6C76 - chains A and B; structure by X-ray diffraction, 2.10 A resolution.

[Chain A (and B)]
Name: Alcohol dehydrogenase
Source organism: Thermococcus thioreducens
Notes: chain B of this document is another copy of the same molecule, construct and numbering; everything in this record applies to it too
Reference sequence: A0A0Q2QQL1 (A0A0Q2QQL1_9EURY); residue numbers follow UniProt; this construct covers 1-378
Chain sequence (378 residues; numbered 1 to 378; the number before each row is that of its first residue):
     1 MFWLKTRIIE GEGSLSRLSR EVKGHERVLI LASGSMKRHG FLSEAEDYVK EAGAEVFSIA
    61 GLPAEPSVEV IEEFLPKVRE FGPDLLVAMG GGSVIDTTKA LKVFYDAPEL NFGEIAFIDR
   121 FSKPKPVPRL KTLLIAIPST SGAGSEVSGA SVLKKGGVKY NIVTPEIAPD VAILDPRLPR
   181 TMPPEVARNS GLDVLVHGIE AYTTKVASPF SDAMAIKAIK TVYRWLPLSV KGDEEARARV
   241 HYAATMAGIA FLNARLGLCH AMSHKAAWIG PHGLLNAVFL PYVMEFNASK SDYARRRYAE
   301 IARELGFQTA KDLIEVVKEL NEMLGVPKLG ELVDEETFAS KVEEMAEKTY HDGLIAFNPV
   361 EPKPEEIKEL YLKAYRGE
Bound ions: Fe ion: D193, H197, H260, H272
Small-molecule neighbours: NADP (NAP; NADP nicotinamide-adenine-dinucleotide phosphate): S33, G34, S35, M36, R38, H39, L62, A64, E65, P66, G91, G92, S93, V94, D96, K99, S139, T140, A143, S145, S148, A150, S151, V152, K159, L178, P179, T181, M182, P183, V186, S190, D193, H197, F251, H272
What the authors report for this chain:
  - Fe ion coordination: D193, H197, H260, H272
  - binding site for NADP: S148, A150, K159
  - conformationally variable residues (helix shift, loop rearrangement): G61 to D84, A107 to K123, V147 to P165
  - contacts within the chain: E65-H272 (hydrogen bond)

[Interface between chain A and chain B]
Residue-residue contacts (40; chain A residue first):
  M1(A) - I8(B)
  M1(A) - E10(B)  hydrogen bond (backbone-side chain)
  M1(A) - R17(B)  hydrogen bond
  F2(A) - L4(B)  hydrophobic
  F2(A) - R7(B)
  F2(A) - I8(B)  hydrogen bond (backbone-backbone)
  F2(A) - M214(B)  hydrophobic
  W3(A) - R7(B)
  L4(A) - F2(B)  hydrophobic
  L4(A) - L4(B)
  R7(A) - M1(B)
  R7(A) - F2(B)
  R7(A) - W3(B)
  I8(A) - M1(B)
  I8(A) - F2(B)  hydrogen bond (backbone-backbone)
  I9(A) - M1(B)  hydrophobic
  E10(A) - M1(B)  hydrogen bond (side chain-backbone)
  E10(A) - S208(B)
  L174(A) - F210(B)  hydrophobic
  S208(A) - E10(B)
  P209(A) - Y242(B)  hydrophobic
  P209(A) - M246(B)  hydrophobic
  F210(A) - L174(B)  hydrophobic
  F210(A) - M214(B)
  F210(A) - Y242(B)
  F210(A) - M246(B)  hydrophobic
  A213(A) - A213(B)
  A213(A) - K217(B)
  M214(A) - F2(B)  hydrophobic
  M214(A) - F210(B)
  M214(A) - M214(B)  hydrophobic
  K217(A) - P209(B)  hydrogen bond (side chain-backbone)
  K217(A) - D212(B)
  K220(A) - E304(B)  salt bridge
  Y242(A) - P209(B)  hydrophobic
  Y242(A) - F210(B)
  T245(A) - F210(B)
  M246(A) - P209(B)  hydrophobic
  M246(A) - F210(B)  hydrophobic
  E304(A) - K220(B)  salt bridge
Other interface residues (no listed pair), chain A (23 interface residues in all): T6, D212, I249
Other interface residues (no listed pair), chain B (23 interface residues in all): T6, T245, I249

[In short]
Chain A and chain B each contribute 23 residues to their interface, with 6 hydrogen bonds and 2 salt bridges.
Among the polar pairs are K220(A)-E304(B), M1(A)-E10(B) and M1(A)-R17(B). Chain A binds NADP. From the paper:
a binding site for NADP at S148(A), A150(A) and K159(A); Fe ion coordination by D193(A), H197(A) and H260(A)
among others.
Chain A and chain B are both Alcohol dehydrogenase (Thermococcus thioreducens); the structure, Structure of
Iron containing alcohol dehydrogenase from Thermococcus thioreducens in an orthorhombic crystal form, was
determined by X-ray diffraction, deposited together with 6C7L and 6C75.
